PDB entry 6KVI | X-ray diffraction, 2.60 A resolution | chain A

[Chain A]
Protein: UDP-glycosyltransferase 76G1
From: Stevia rebaudiana
Notes: EC 2.4.1.-
Reference sequence: Q6VAB4 (U76G1_STERE); residues 2-459 here correspond to UniProt positions 1-458 (UniProt number = residue number - 1)
Chain sequence (461 residues; each row starts with the number of its first residue):
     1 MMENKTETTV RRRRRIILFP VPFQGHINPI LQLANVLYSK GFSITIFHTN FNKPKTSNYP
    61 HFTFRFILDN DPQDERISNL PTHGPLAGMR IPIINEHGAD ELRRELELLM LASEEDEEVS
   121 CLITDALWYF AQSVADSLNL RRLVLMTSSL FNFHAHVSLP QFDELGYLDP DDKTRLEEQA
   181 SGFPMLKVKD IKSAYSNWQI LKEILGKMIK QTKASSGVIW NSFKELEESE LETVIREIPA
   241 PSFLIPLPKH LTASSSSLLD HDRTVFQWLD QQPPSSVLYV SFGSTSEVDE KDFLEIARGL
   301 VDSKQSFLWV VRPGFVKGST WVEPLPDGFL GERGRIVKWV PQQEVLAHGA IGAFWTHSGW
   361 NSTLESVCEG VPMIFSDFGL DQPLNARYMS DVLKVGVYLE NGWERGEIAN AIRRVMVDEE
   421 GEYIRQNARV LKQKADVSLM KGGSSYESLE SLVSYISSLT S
Unresolved in the structure: 1-12, 71-73, 166-176, 460-461
Differences from the reference sequence: initiating methionine (1); expression tag (460-461)
Curated features (UniProtKB/Swiss-Prot):
  - active site: His26 (Proton acceptor), Asp125 (Charge relay)
  - binding site (rebaudioside A): His26, Thr147, Ser148, His156, Trp360, Asp381, Gln382
  - binding site (rubusoside): His26
  - binding site (UDP): Asn28, Ser284, Trp339, Val340, His357 to Glu365
Small-molecule neighbours: UDP (uridine-5'-diphosphate): Gln24, Gly25, Asn28, Tyr279, Ser281, Gly283, Ser284, Thr285, Val310, Trp339, Val340, Pro341, Gln342, Gln343, His357, Gly359, Trp360, Asn361, Ser362, Glu365, Gln382
Reported in the primary citation:
  - conformationally variable residues (order/disorder transition): Asn70 to Gln73, Leu165 to Arg175
  - mutagenesis - L86V, I200L: increased catalytic activity on seven tested substrates
  - mutagenesis - L127V, T147A, T147S, S148A, S148N, I204L, L380W: decreased catalytic activity
  - mutagenesis - L201V, L380I: increased catalytic activity on RebA
  - mutagenesis - L201V: increased catalytic activity
  - mutagenesis - I204V, T285S: increased catalytic activity on RebD
  - mutagenesis - I204V: increased catalytic activity on Sb
  - mutagenesis - G88F, I200F, L205F: increased catalytic activity on isoorientin
  - mutagenesis - G88F, L205F: decreased catalytic activity on steviolbioside
  - specificity-determining residues: Gly88, Ser148, Leu205
  - mutagenesis - H156A, H156Y: decreased catalytic activity on Sb
  - mutagenesis - S148Q: abolished catalytic activity on Sb
  - mutagenesis - T147N: abolished catalytic activity
  - mutagenesis - T285S: decreased catalytic activity on RebA
  - mutagenesis - L127F: increased catalytic activity on Sb, stevioside, and RebD
  - mutagenesis - H156A, H156Y: decreased catalytic activity on Sm
  - mutagenesis - T285A: decreased catalytic activity on all tested substrates

[In short]
Bound to chain A: UDP. From UniProt: active-site residues His26 and Asp125, 7 rebaudioside A-binding residues,
rubusoside-binding residue His26 and 13 UDP-binding residues. From the paper: L127V, T147A and T147S, among
others, reduce catalytic activity; specificity determinants Gly88, Ser148 and Leu205; 22 substitutions were
tested in all.
Chain A is UDP-glycosyltransferase 76G1 (Stevia rebaudiana); the structure, Crystal structure of
UDP-SrUGT76G1, was determined by X-ray diffraction (same publication as 6KVJ, 6KVK and 6KVL).
